PDB entry 6CFZ | electron microscopy, 4.50 A resolution (low resolution: residue-level contacts below are approximate; hydrogen-bond / salt-bridge calls are withheld) | chains B and D of the 10 polymer chains in the assembly

Chain B:
Name: Dad3
Organism: Chaetomium thermophilum
Reference sequence: G0RY74 (G0RY74_CHATD); residues 18-83 here = UniProt positions 18-83
Amino-acid sequence (67 residues; row label = number of the first residue in the row):
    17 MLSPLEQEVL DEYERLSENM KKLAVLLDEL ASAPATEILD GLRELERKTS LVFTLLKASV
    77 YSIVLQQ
Unresolved in the structure: 17, 83
Construct notes: initiating methionine (17)

Chain D:
Name: Duo1
Organism: Chaetomium thermophilum
Reference sequence: G0SAN7 (G0SAN7_CHATD); numbering as in UniProt (aligned over 49-158)
Amino-acid sequence (111 residues; numbered 48 to 158; the number before each row is that of its first residue):
    48 MEAREAALRK ELEGVRKINE VIEGMIGTLE RAKGNMGTVS QTVTNATTLL NTWTRMLSQT
   108 EHNQRLILNP EWKGATQDLL ELEAEERRRQ EEVERRAAEA ERRREEARRK A
Unresolved in the structure: 48, 122-158
Construct notes: initiating methionine (48)

Interface between chain B and chain D:
Residue-residue contacts (24):
  Leu18(B) with Arg51(D)
  Leu21(B) with Leu55(D)
  Glu24(B) with Leu55(D); Leu59(D)
  Val25(B) with Glu58(D)
  Glu28(B) with Leu59(D); Val62(D); Asn66(D)
  Tyr29(B) with Glu58(D); Val62(D)
  Arg31(B) with Asn66(D); Glu70(D)
  Leu32(B) with Val62(D); Asn66(D); Ile69(D)
  Asn35(B) with Ile69(D)
  Leu39(B) with Leu76(D)
  Leu42(B) with Lys80(D)
  Leu43(B) with Leu76(D)
  Leu46(B) with Leu76(D); Lys80(D)
  Lys64(B) with Leu97(D); Asn98(D)
  Val68(B) with Trp100(D)
Interface residues without a listed pair, chain B (16 interface residues in all): Pro20
Interface residues without a listed pair, chain D (17 interface residues in all): Arg63, Ile65, Ile73, Glu77

Overview:
The interface between chain B and chain D involves 16 residues on one side and 17 on the other.
Here chain B is Dad3 and chain D is Duo1, both from Chaetomium thermophilum. Entry 6CFZ (Structure of the
DASH/Dam1 complex shows its role at the yeast kinetochore-microtubule interface) was determined by electron
microscopy.
